Entry 7NP7 (electron microscopy, 4.03 A resolution (low resolution: residue-level contacts below are approximate; hydrogen-bond / salt-bridge calls are withheld)); this record covers chains B2 and B5 of the 27 polymer chains in the assembly.

== Chain B2 (and B5) ==
Protein: ESX-5 secretion system ATPase EccB5
Organism: Mycobacterium tuberculosis (strain ATCC 25618 / H37Rv)
Notes: EC 3.6.-.-; chain B5 of this document is another copy of the same molecule, construct and numbering; everything in this record applies to it too
UniProt: P9WNQ9 (ECCB5_MYCTU); residue numbers follow UniProt; this construct covers 1-506
Chain sequence (506 residues; row label = number of the first residue in the row):
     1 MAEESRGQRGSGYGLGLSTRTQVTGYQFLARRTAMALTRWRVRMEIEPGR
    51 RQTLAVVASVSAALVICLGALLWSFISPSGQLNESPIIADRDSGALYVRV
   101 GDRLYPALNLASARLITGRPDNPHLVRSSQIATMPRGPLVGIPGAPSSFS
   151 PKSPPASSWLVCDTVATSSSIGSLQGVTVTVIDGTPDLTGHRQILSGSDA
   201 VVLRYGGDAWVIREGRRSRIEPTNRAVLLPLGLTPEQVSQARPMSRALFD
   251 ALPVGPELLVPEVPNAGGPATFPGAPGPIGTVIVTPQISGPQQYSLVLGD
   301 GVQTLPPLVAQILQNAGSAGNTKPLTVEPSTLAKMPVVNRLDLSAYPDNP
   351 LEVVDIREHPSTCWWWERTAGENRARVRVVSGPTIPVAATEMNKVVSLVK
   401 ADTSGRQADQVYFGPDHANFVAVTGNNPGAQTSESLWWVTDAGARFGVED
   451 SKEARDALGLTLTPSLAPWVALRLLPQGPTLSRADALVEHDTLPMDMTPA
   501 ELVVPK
Unresolved in the structure: 1-9, 168-174, 317-318, 425-432, 505-506 (chain B5: 1-9, 168-174, 497-506)
Cystine bridges: Cys162-Cys363

== How chain B2 and chain B5 interact ==
Contacting residue pairs - 44 pairs, chain B2 then chain B5:
  Asp92(B2) - Asn122(B5)
  Ser93(B2) - Leu110(B5)
  Ser93(B2) - Pro123(B5)
  Ser93(B2) - Ser147(B5)
  Ala95(B2) - Ser147(B5)
  Arg103(B2) - Asn393(B5)
  Arg103(B2) - Val395(B5)
  Leu110(B2) - Ser93(B5)
  Asn122(B2) - Asp92(B5)
  Thr133(B2) - Lys394(B5)
  Arg136(B2) - Val396(B5)
  Arg136(B2) - Asp441(B5)
  Pro138(B2) - Ser397(B5)
  Pro138(B2) - Val399(B5)
  Ile142(B2) - Met495(B5)
  Pro143(B2) - Leu493(B5)
  Ser147(B2) - Ser93(B5)
  Ser148(B2) - Ser93(B5)
  Asn393(B2) - Arg103(B5)
  Lys394(B2) - Ala132(B5)
  Lys394(B2) - Pro135(B5)
  Val395(B2) - Arg103(B5)
  Val399(B2) - Pro138(B5)
  Val399(B2) - Asp491(B5)
  Lys400(B2) - Asp491(B5)
  Gln407(B2) - Asp491(B5)
  Asp441(B2) - Arg136(B5)
  Gln477(B2) - Thr492(B5)
  Asp485(B2) - Met495(B5)
  His490(B2) - Asp496(B5)
  Asp491(B2) - Val399(B5)
  Thr492(B2) - Gln477(B5)
  Pro494(B2) - Asp496(B5)
  Asp496(B2) - His490(B5)
  Asp496(B2) - Pro494(B5)
  Pro499(B2) - Glu489(B5)
  Pro499(B2) - His490(B5)
  Ala500(B2) - Val488(B5)
  Ala500(B2) - Glu489(B5)
  Glu501(B2) - Glu489(B5)
  Leu502(B2) - Tyr105(B5)
  Leu502(B2) - Leu487(B5)
  Leu502(B2) - Glu489(B5)
  Val504(B2) - Val100(B5)
Also at the interface, not in a pair above, chain B2 (51 interface residues in all): Leu17, Thr19, Asp102, Pro123, Pro135, Gly137, Leu139, Gly144, Val396, Ser397, Leu398, Ala401, Ala442, Ala444, Pro476, Val488, Glu489, Leu493, Met495
Also at the interface, not in a pair above, chain B5 (49 interface residues in all): Arg39, Ile46, Ala95, Asp102, Ile116, Thr133, Gly137, Leu139, Val140, Pro143, Gly144, Ser148, Leu398, Ala442, Ala444, Pro476, Gly478, Pro479

== Summary ==
The interface between chain B2 and chain B5 involves 51 residues on one side and 49 on the other.
Chain B2 and chain B5 are both ESX-5 secretion system ATPase EccB5 (Mycobacterium tuberculosis (strain ATCC
25618 / H37Rv)); the structure, Structure of an intact ESX-5 inner membrane complex, Composite C1 model, was
determined by electron microscopy together with 7NPR, 7NPU, 7NPV, 7NPS and 7NPT from the same study.
